7UD7 - chains A and B of the 4 polymer chains in the assembly; structure by X-ray diffraction, 1.80 A resolution.

== Chain A ==
Name: Hemoglobin subunit alpha
Organism: Homo sapiens
Reference sequence: P69905 (HBA_HUMAN); residues 0-141 here correspond to UniProt positions 1-142 (UniProt number = residue number + 1)
Sequence (142 residues; numbered 0 to 141; the number before each row is that of its first residue; numbering starts at 0):
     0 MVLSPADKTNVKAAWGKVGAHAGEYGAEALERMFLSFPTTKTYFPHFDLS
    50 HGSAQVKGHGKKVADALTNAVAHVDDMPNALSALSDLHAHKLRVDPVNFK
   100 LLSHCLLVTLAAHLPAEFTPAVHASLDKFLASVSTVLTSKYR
Unresolved in the structure: 0
Covalent attachments: 5HMF-NO (MWC) linked to V1
Ion coordination: heme Fe near H87 (its only coordinating residue here)
Ligand contacts:
  - heme (HEM): M32, T39, Y42, F43, H45, F46, H58, K61, V62, A65, L66, L83, L86, H87, L91, V93, N97, F98, L101, L105, V132, L136
  - 5HMF-NO (MWC; dihydroxy[(5-methylfuran-2-yl)methoxy]amine), molecule 1: L2, K127, S131
  - 5HMF-NO (MWC), molecule 2: P95, T137, S138, Y140, R141
Curated features (UniProtKB/Swiss-Prot):
  - binding site (O2): H58
  - binding site (heme b): H87
  - site: T8, N9 (Microbial infection: Cleavage), K11 (Not glycated), A13, W14 (Microbial infection: Cleavage), Y24, G25 (Microbial infection: Cleavage), L29, E30 (Microbial infection: Cleavage), H45, F46 (Microbial infection: Cleavage), D47, L48 (Microbial infection: Cleavage), S52, A53 (Microbial infection: Cleavage), V55, K56 (Microbial infection: Cleavage), K56 (Not glycated), G59, K60 (Microbial infection: Cleavage), K60 (Not glycated), K90 (Not glycated), L91, R92 (Microbial infection: Cleavage), K99 (Not glycated), L106, V107 (Microbial infection: Cleavage), T108, L109 (Microbial infection: Cleavage), V121, H122 (Microbial infection: Cleavage), S133, T134 (Microbial infection: Cleavage)
  - modified residue: S3 (Phosphoserine), K7 (N6-succinyllysine), T8 (Phosphothreonine), K11 (N6-succinyllysine), K16 (N6-acetyllysine), Y24 (Phosphotyrosine), S35 (Phosphoserine), K40 (N6-succinyllysine), S49 (Phosphoserine), S102 (Phosphoserine), T108 (Phosphothreonine), S124 (Phosphoserine), S131 (Phosphoserine), T134 (Phosphothreonine), T137 (Phosphothreonine), S138 (Phosphoserine)
  - glycosylation (N-linked (Glc) (glycation) lysine): K7, K16, K40, K61
Reported in the primary citation:
  - binding site for 5HMF-NO: V1, T137, S138, R141

== Chain B ==
Name: Hemoglobin subunit beta
Organism: Homo sapiens
Reference sequence: P68871 (HBB_HUMAN); residues 0-146 here correspond to UniProt positions 1-147 (UniProt number = residue number + 1)
Sequence (147 residues; row label = number of the first residue in the row; numbering starts at 0):
     0 MVHLTPEEKSAVTALWGKVNVDEVGGEALGRLLVVYPWTQRFFESFGDLS
    50 TPDAVMGNPKVKAHGKKVLGAFSDGLAHLDNLKGTFATLSELHCDKLHVD
   100 PENFRLLGNVLVCVLAHHFGKEFTPPVQAAYQKVVAGVANALAHKYH
Unresolved in the structure: 0
Ion coordination: heme Fe near H92 (its only coordinating residue here)
Ligand contacts: heme (HEM): L31, T38, F41, F42, H63, K66, V67, A70, F71, F85, L88, L91, H92, L96, V98, N102, F103, L106, V137, L141
Curated features (UniProtKB/Swiss-Prot):
  - binding site ((2R)-2,3-bisphosphoglycerate): V1, H2, K82, H143
  - binding site (heme b): H63, H92
  - site: E7, K8 (Microbial infection: Cleavage), G25, E26 (Microbial infection: Cleavage), G29, R30 (Microbial infection: Cleavage), Y35, P36 (Microbial infection: Cleavage), W37, T38 (Microbial infection: Cleavage), F45, G46 (Microbial infection: Cleavage), D52, A53 (Microbial infection: Cleavage), G56, N57 (Microbial infection: Cleavage), K59 (Not glycated), F71, S72 (Microbial infection: Cleavage), G74, L75 (Microbial infection: Cleavage), K82 (Not glycated), T84, F85 (Microbial infection: Cleavage), H92, C93 (Microbial infection: Cleavage), K95 (Not glycated), R104, L105 (Microbial infection: Cleavage), L110, V111 (Microbial infection: Cleavage), G119, K120 (Microbial infection: Cleavage), F122, T123 (Microbial infection: Cleavage), A128, A129 (Microbial infection: Cleavage) and 2 more in UniProt
  - modified residue: V1 (N-acetylvaline), S9 (Phosphoserine), T12 (Phosphothreonine), S44 (Phosphoserine), T50 (Phosphothreonine), K59 (N6-acetyllysine), K82 (N6-acetyllysine), T87 (Phosphothreonine), C93 (S-nitrosocysteine), K144 (N6-acetyllysine)
  - glycosylation: V1 (N-linked (Glc) (glycation) valine), K8 (N-linked (Glc) (glycation) lysine), K17 (N-linked (Glc) (glycation) lysine), K66 (N-linked (Glc) (glycation) lysine), K120 (N-linked (Glc) (glycation) lysine), K144 (N-linked (Glc) (glycation) lysine)

== Interface between chain A and chain B ==
Pairs across the interface - 37 pairs, chain A then chain B:
  E30(A) with P124(B)
  R31(A) with F122(B), hydrogen bond (side chain-backbone); T123(B), hydrogen bond (side chain-backbone); P124(B); Q127(B), hydrogen bond
  L34(A) with P124(B), hydrophobic; P125(B); A128(B)
  S35(A) with Q127(B); A128(B); Q131(B)
  F36(A) with Q131(B)
  H103(A) with N108(B); Q127(B); Q131(B), hydrogen bond
  C104(A) with Q127(B)
  V107(A) with V111(B), hydrophobic; A115(B), hydrophobic; Q127(B)
  A110(A) with C112(B); A115(B); H116(B)
  A111(A) with A115(B); G119(B)
  P114(A) with H116(B), hydrogen bond (backbone-side chain)
  F117(A) with R30(B), hydrogen bond (backbone-side chain); H116(B)
  T118(A) with R30(B), hydrogen bond (backbone-side chain)
  P119(A) with R30(B); V33(B); M55(B), hydrophobic
  H122(A) with R30(B), hydrogen bond; V34(B); C112(B)
  A123(A) with V34(B)
  D126(A) with V34(B); Y35(B), hydrogen bond
Also at the interface, not in a pair above, chain A (20 interface residues in all): L106, L113, A120
Also at the interface, not in a pair above, chain B (21 interface residues in all): E26, P51, K120

== In short ==
The interface between chain A and chain B involves 20 residues on one side and 21 on the other, with 9
hydrogen bonds. Among the polar pairs are R31(A)-F122(B), R31(A)-T123(B) and R31(A)-Q127(B). Chain A binds
heme and 5HMF-NO. From the paper: a binding site for 5HMF-NO at V1(A), T137(A) and S138(A) among others.
Here chain A is Hemoglobin subunit alpha and chain B is Hemoglobin subunit beta, both from Homo sapiens. Entry
7UD7 (Crystal structure of deoxygenated hemoglobin in complex with 5HMF-NO at 1.8 Angstrom) was determined by
X-ray diffraction (same publication as 7UD8).
